PDB entry 8VNA | X-ray diffraction, 1.54 A resolution | chains A and B of the 4 polymer chains in the assembly

Chain A:
Molecule: Intron-encoded endonuclease I-PpoI
Source organism: Physarum polycephalum
Notes: EC 3.1.-.-
UniProt: Q94702 (PPO1_PHYPO); residues 2-163 here = UniProt positions 2-163
Sequence (162 residues; each row starts with the number of its first residue):
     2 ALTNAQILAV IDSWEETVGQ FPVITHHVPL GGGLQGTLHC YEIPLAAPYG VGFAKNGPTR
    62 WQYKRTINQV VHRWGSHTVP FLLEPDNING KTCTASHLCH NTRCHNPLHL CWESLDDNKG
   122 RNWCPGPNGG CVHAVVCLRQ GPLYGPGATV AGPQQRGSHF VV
Metal / ion sites: Zn2+ site 1: Cys-41, Cys-100, Cys-105, His-110; Mg2+: Asn-119 (shared with 2 residues of chain D); Na+: Asn-119 (shared with 2 residues of chain D); Zn2+ site 2: Cys-125, Cys-132, His-134, Cys-138
From the paper describing this entry:
  - catalytic residues: His-98
  - mutagenesis - H78A/H98A, H98A: decreased catalytic activity
  - mutagenesis - H78A: unchanged catalytic activity

Chain B:
Molecule: Intron-encoded endonuclease I-PpoI
Source organism: Physarum polycephalum
Notes: EC 3.1.-.-
UniProt: Q94702 (PPO1_PHYPO); residues 202-363 here correspond to UniProt positions 2-163 (UniProt number = residue number - 200)
Sequence (162 residues; row label = number of the first residue in the row):
   202 ALTNAQILAV IDSWEETVGQ FPVITHHVPL GGGLQGTLHC YEIPLAAPYG VGFAKNGPTR
   262 WQYKRTINQV VHRWGSHTVP FLLEPDNING KTCTASHLCH NTRCHNPLHL CWESLDDNKG
   322 RNWCPGPNGG CVHAVVCLRQ GPLYGPGATV AGPQQRGSHF VV
Metal / ion sites: Zn2+ site 1: Cys-241, Cys-300, Cys-305, His-310; Mg2+: Asn-319 (shared with 2 residues of chain C); Na+: Asn-319 (shared with 2 residues of chain C); Zn2+ site 2: Cys-325, Cys-332, His-334, Cys-338

How chain A and chain B interact:
Residue-residue contacts - 120 pairs, chain A then chain B:
  Leu-9(A) / Arg-357(B)
  Ile-12(A) / Arg-357(B)
  Asp-13(A) / Arg-357(B)  salt bridge
  Glu-16(A) / Gln-356(B)
  Glu-16(A) / Arg-357(B)  hydrogen bond (side chain-backbone)
  Glu-16(A) / Gly-358(B)  hydrogen bond (side chain-backbone)
  Glu-16(A) / Phe-361(B)
  Val-19(A) / Phe-361(B)  hydrophobic
  Gly-20(A) / Phe-361(B)
  Leu-39(A) / Val-363(B)
  His-40(A) / Val-362(B)
  His-40(A) / Val-363(B)  hydrogen bond (side chain-backbone)
  Tyr-42(A) / His-360(B)  hydrogen bond (side chain-backbone)
  Tyr-42(A) / Phe-361(B)
  Tyr-42(A) / Val-362(B)
  Phe-82(A) / Ala-352(B)  hydrophobic
  Phe-82(A) / Gly-353(B)
  Glu-85(A) / Ala-352(B)
  Ile-89(A) / Val-351(B)  hydrophobic
  Asn-90(A) / Ala-349(B)
  Cys-94(A) / Val-351(B)  hydrophobic
  Leu-99(A) / Pro-354(B)  hydrophobic
  Asn-107(A) / Phe-361(B)
  Asn-107(A) / Val-362(B)  hydrogen bond (side chain-backbone)
  Pro-108(A) / Pro-354(B)
  Pro-108(A) / Gln-355(B)  hydrogen bond (backbone-backbone)
  Pro-108(A) / Phe-361(B)
  Leu-109(A) / Pro-354(B)
  Leu-109(A) / Gln-355(B)
  Leu-109(A) / Gln-356(B)
  Leu-109(A) / Phe-361(B)
  Leu-109(A) / Val-362(B)
  Leu-109(A) / Val-363(B)
  His-110(A) / Val-363(B)  hydrogen bond (side chain-backbone)
  Leu-111(A) / Gly-353(B)
  Leu-111(A) / Pro-354(B)
  Cys-112(A) / Thr-350(B)
  Cys-112(A) / Ala-352(B)
  Trp-113(A) / Thr-350(B)
  Trp-113(A) / Val-351(B)  hydrogen bond (backbone-backbone)
  Trp-113(A) / Ala-352(B)  hydrogen bond (backbone-backbone)
  Glu-114(A) / Thr-350(B)  hydrogen bond
  Asp-117(A) / Trp-324(B)  hydrogen bond (backbone-side chain)
  Asp-117(A) / Leu-344(B)
  Asp-118(A) / Gly-348(B)
  Asp-118(A) / Ala-349(B)  hydrogen bond (side chain-backbone)
  Asp-118(A) / Thr-350(B)
  Lys-120(A) / Trp-324(B)
  Gly-121(A) / Trp-324(B)
  Arg-122(A) / Thr-350(B)  hydrogen bond
  Trp-124(A) / Asp-317(B)  hydrogen bond (side chain-backbone)
  Trp-124(A) / Lys-320(B)
  Trp-124(A) / Gly-321(B)
  Trp-124(A) / Trp-324(B)  hydrophobic
  Val-133(A) / Tyr-345(B)
  Val-133(A) / Gly-346(B)
  Val-133(A) / Pro-347(B)
  His-134(A) / Pro-347(B)
  Ala-135(A) / Pro-347(B)  hydrogen bond (backbone-backbone)
  Val-136(A) / Thr-350(B)
  Val-136(A) / Pro-354(B)
  Leu-144(A) / Asp-317(B)
  Tyr-145(A) / Val-333(B)
  Gly-146(A) / Val-333(B)
  Pro-147(A) / Val-333(B)
  Pro-147(A) / His-334(B)
  Pro-147(A) / Ala-335(B)  hydrogen bond (backbone-backbone)
  Gly-148(A) / Asp-318(B)
  Ala-149(A) / Ile-289(B)
  Ala-149(A) / Asn-290(B)
  Ala-149(A) / Asp-318(B)  hydrogen bond (backbone-side chain)
  Thr-150(A) / Cys-312(B)
  Thr-150(A) / Trp-313(B)
  Thr-150(A) / Glu-314(B)  hydrogen bond
  Thr-150(A) / Asp-318(B)
  Thr-150(A) / Arg-322(B)  hydrogen bond
  Thr-150(A) / Val-336(B)
  Val-151(A) / Glu-285(B)
  Val-151(A) / Pro-286(B)  hydrophobic
  Val-151(A) / Ile-289(B)  hydrophobic
  Val-151(A) / Cys-294(B)  hydrophobic
  Val-151(A) / Trp-313(B)  hydrogen bond (backbone-backbone)
  Ala-152(A) / Phe-282(B)  hydrophobic
  Ala-152(A) / Glu-285(B)
  Ala-152(A) / Cys-312(B)
  Ala-152(A) / Trp-313(B)  hydrogen bond (backbone-backbone)
  Gly-153(A) / Phe-282(B)
  Gly-153(A) / Leu-311(B)
  Pro-154(A) / Leu-299(B)  hydrophobic
  Pro-154(A) / Pro-308(B)
  Pro-154(A) / Leu-309(B)
  Pro-154(A) / Leu-311(B)
  Pro-154(A) / Val-336(B)
  Gln-155(A) / Pro-308(B)  hydrogen bond (backbone-backbone)
  Gln-155(A) / Leu-309(B)
  Gln-156(A) / Glu-216(B)
  Gln-156(A) / Leu-309(B)
  Arg-157(A) / Leu-209(B)
  Arg-157(A) / Ile-212(B)
  Arg-157(A) / Asp-213(B)  salt bridge
  Arg-157(A) / Glu-216(B)  hydrogen bond (backbone-side chain)
  Gly-158(A) / Glu-216(B)  hydrogen bond (backbone-side chain)
  His-160(A) / Glu-216(B)
  His-160(A) / Glu-217(B)
  His-160(A) / Tyr-242(B)  hydrogen bond (backbone-side chain)
  Phe-161(A) / Glu-216(B)
  Phe-161(A) / Val-219(B)  hydrophobic
  Phe-161(A) / Gly-220(B)
  Phe-161(A) / Tyr-242(B)
  Phe-161(A) / Asn-307(B)
  Phe-161(A) / Pro-308(B)
  Phe-161(A) / Leu-309(B)
  Val-162(A) / His-240(B)
  Val-162(A) / Tyr-242(B)  hydrogen bond (backbone-side chain)
  Val-162(A) / Asn-307(B)  hydrogen bond (backbone-side chain)
  Val-162(A) / Leu-309(B)
  Val-163(A) / Leu-239(B)
  Val-163(A) / His-240(B)  hydrogen bond (backbone-side chain)
  Val-163(A) / Leu-309(B)
  Val-163(A) / His-310(B)  hydrogen bond (backbone-side chain)
Interface residues without a listed pair, chain A (55 interface residues in all): Glu-17, Pro-86, Leu-139
Interface residues without a listed pair, chain B (56 interface residues in all): Pro-281, Leu-339

Overview:
The interface between chain A and chain B involves 55 residues on one side and 56 on the other; the contacts
include 29 hydrogen bonds and 2 salt bridges. Among the polar pairs are Asp-13(A)/Arg-357(B),
Arg-157(A)/Asp-213(B) and Glu-16(A)/Arg-357(B). The paper reports the catalytic residue His-98(A); H78A/H98A
and H98A of chain A reduce catalytic activity.
Both chains are Intron-encoded endonuclease I-PpoI (Physarum polycephalum). Entry 8VNA (Homing endonuclease
I-PpoI-DNA complex:reaction at pH8.0 (Tris) with 500 uM Mg2+ for 160s) was determined by X-ray diffraction
together with 8VMO, 8VMP, 8VMQ, 8VMR, 8VMS, 8VMT and 35 further entries from the same study.
